4BY9 - chains C and I of the 18 polymer chains in the assembly; structure by solution NMR.

# Chain C (and I)
Protein: NOP5/NOP56 related protein
Source organism: Pyrococcus furiosus
Notes: chain I of this document is another copy of the same molecule, construct and numbering; everything in this record applies to it too
Reference sequence: Q8U4M1 (Q8U4M1_PYRFU); residues 1-366 here correspond to UniProt positions 4-369 (UniProt number = residue number + 3)
Sequence (366 residues; each row starts with the number of its first residue):
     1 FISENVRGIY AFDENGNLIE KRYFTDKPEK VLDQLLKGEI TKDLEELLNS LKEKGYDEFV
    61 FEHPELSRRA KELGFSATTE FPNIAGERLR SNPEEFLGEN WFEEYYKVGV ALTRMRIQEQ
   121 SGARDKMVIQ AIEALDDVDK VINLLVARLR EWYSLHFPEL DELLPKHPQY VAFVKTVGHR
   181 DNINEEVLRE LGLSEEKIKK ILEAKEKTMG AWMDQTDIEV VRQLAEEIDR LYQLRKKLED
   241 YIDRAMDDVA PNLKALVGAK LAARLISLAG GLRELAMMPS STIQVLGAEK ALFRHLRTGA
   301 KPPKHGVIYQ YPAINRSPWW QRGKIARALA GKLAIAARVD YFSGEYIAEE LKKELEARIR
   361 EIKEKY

# How chain C and chain I interact
Residue-residue contacts (44; chain C residue first):
  Lys-37(C) / Gly-270(I)
  Lys-37(C) / Glu-274(I)
  Glu-65(C) / Arg-273(I)
  Glu-65(C) / Met-277(I)
  Glu-65(C) / Tyr-341(I)
  Arg-68(C) / Tyr-341(I)
  Arg-68(C) / Phe-342(I)
  Ile-117(C) / Ser-267(I)
  Gln-118(C) / Ala-263(I)
  Gln-118(C) / Arg-264(I)
  Gln-118(C) / Ser-267(I)
  Gln-120(C) / Lys-260(I)
  Gln-120(C) / Arg-264(I)
  Ser-121(C) / Lys-260(I)
  Lys-260(C) / Gln-120(I)
  Lys-260(C) / Glu-349(I)
  Lys-260(C) / Lys-352(I)
  Ala-263(C) / Gln-118(I)
  Arg-264(C) / Gln-118(I)
  Arg-264(C) / Glu-119(I)
  Arg-264(C) / Gln-120(I)
  Ser-267(C) / Gln-118(I)
  Arg-273(C) / Glu-65(I)
  Glu-274(C) / Lys-37(I)
  Tyr-311(C) / Arg-316(I)
  Pro-312(C) / Pro-312(I)
  Pro-312(C) / Ala-313(I)
  Asn-315(C) / Glu-356(I)
  Asn-315(C) / Arg-360(I)
  Arg-316(C) / Glu-356(I)
  Arg-316(C) / Ile-359(I)
  Arg-316(C) / Arg-360(I)
  Pro-318(C) / Lys-363(I)
  Arg-322(C) / Arg-360(I)
  Tyr-341(C) / Glu-65(I)
  Tyr-341(C) / Arg-68(I)
  Phe-342(C) / Arg-68(I)
  Tyr-346(C) / Lys-260(I)
  Glu-349(C) / Lys-260(I)
  Leu-355(C) / Arg-316(I)
  Glu-356(C) / Asn-315(I)
  Glu-356(C) / Arg-316(I)
  Ile-359(C) / Arg-316(I)
  Arg-360(C) / Arg-316(I)
Interface residues without a listed pair, chain C (35 interface residues in all): His-63, Glu-72, Arg-116, Lys-254, Gly-270, Tyr-309, Ala-313, Lys-363
Interface residues without a listed pair, chain I (31 interface residues in all): Glu-72, Ile-117, Ala-259, Gly-271, Pro-318

# In short
Chain C and chain I form an interface of 35 and 31 residues respectively.
Chain C and chain I are both NOP5/NOP56 related protein (Pyrococcus furiosus); the structure, The structure of
the Box CD enzyme reveals regulation of rRNA methylation, was determined by solution NMR.
